PDB entry 2X7L | X-ray diffraction, 3.17 A resolution | chains E and F of the 3 polymer chains in the assembly

Chain E:
Molecule: Fab heavy chain
Organism: synthetic construct
Notes: antibody fragment or engineered binder
Sequence (231 residues; each row starts with the number of its first residue):
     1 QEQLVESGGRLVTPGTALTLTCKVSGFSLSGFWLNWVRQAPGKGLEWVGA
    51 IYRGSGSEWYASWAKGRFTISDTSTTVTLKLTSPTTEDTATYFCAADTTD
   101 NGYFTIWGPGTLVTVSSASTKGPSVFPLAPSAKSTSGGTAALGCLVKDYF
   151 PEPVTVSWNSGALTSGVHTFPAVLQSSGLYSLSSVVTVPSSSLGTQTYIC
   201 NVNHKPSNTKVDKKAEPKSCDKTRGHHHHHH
Unresolved in the structure: 222-231
Cystine bridges: C22-C94, C144-C200

Chain F:
Molecule: Fab light chain
Organism: synthetic construct
Notes: antibody fragment or engineered binder
Sequence (217 residues; row label = number of the first residue in the row):
     1 ELVMTQTPSSVSEPVGGTVTIKCQASQSISSWLSWYQQKPGQPPKLLIYD
    51 ASNLASGVPSRFMGSGSGTEYTLTISGVQREDAATYYCLGGYPAASYRTA
   101 FGGGTELEIIRTVAAPSVFIFPPSDEQLKSGTASVVCLLNNFYPREAKVQ
   151 WKVDNALQSGNSQESVTEQDSKDSTYSLSSTLTLSKADYEKHKVYACEVT
   201 HQGLSSPVTKSFNRGEC
Cystine bridges: C23-C88, C137-C197

How chain E and chain F interact:
Pairs across the interface (80):
  W33(E) - Y92(F)  hydrogen bond
  W33(E) - P93(F)  hydrophobic
  N35(E) - P93(F)
  V37(E) - F101(F)  hydrophobic
  Q39(E) - Q38(F)  hydrogen bond
  Q39(E) - Y87(F)  hydrogen bond
  K43(E) - Y87(F)  hydrogen bond (backbone-side chain)
  G44(E) - Y87(F)
  L45(E) - Q38(F)
  L45(E) - P44(F)  hydrophobic
  L45(E) - Y87(F)
  L45(E) - F101(F)
  W47(E) - P93(F)  hydrophobic
  W47(E) - R98(F)
  W47(E) - T99(F)
  W47(E) - F101(F)
  A50(E) - P93(F)  hydrophobic
  W59(E) - P93(F)
  W59(E) - A94(F)
  W59(E) - A95(F)  hydrophobic
  S62(E) - E1(F)
  F93(E) - P43(F)  hydrophobic
  D100(E) - Y92(F)  hydrogen bond (backbone-side chain)
  N101(E) - W32(F)
  N101(E) - D50(F)
  N101(E) - Y92(F)
  G102(E) - S34(F)
  G102(E) - L89(F)
  G102(E) - Y92(F)
  Y103(E) - S34(F)
  Y103(E) - Y36(F)
  Y103(E) - L46(F)  hydrophobic
  Y103(E) - Y49(F)
  Y103(E) - D50(F)
  F104(E) - Y36(F)  hydrogen bond (backbone-side chain)
  F104(E) - L89(F)  hydrophobic
  W107(E) - P43(F)  hydrophobic
  W107(E) - P44(F)  hydrogen bond (side chain-backbone)
  G108(E) - P43(F)
  F126(E) - S124(F)
  F126(E) - E126(F)
  F126(E) - Q127(F)
  P127(E) - S124(F)
  P127(E) - E126(F)
  L128(E) - F121(F)
  A129(E) - F121(F)
  A129(E) - P122(F)
  K133(E) - I120(F)
  K133(E) - K210(F)
  K133(E) - F212(F)
  K133(E) - N213(F)
  K133(E) - E216(F)  hydrogen bond (side chain-backbone)
  K133(E) - C217(F)
  S134(E) - F119(F)
  S134(E) - I120(F)
  S134(E) - F121(F)
  A141(E) - F119(F)
  A141(E) - F121(F)
  L145(E) - S134(F)
  K147(E) - S134(F)
  K147(E) - T183(F)
  H168(E) - N140(F)
  H168(E) - N141(F)
  H168(E) - S177(F)  hydrogen bond
  F170(E) - L138(F)  hydrophobic
  F170(E) - S165(F)
  F170(E) - T167(F)
  F170(E) - S177(F)
  F170(E) - L178(F)
  F170(E) - S179(F)
  P171(E) - S165(F)  hydrogen bond (backbone-side chain)
  P171(E) - V166(F)
  V173(E) - Q163(F)
  V173(E) - S165(F)
  L174(E) - Q163(F)
  Q175(E) - Q163(F)
  S183(E) - S179(F)
  T187(E) - N140(F)
  K213(E) - E126(F)  salt bridge
  C220(E) - C217(F)  disulfide
Other interface residues (no listed pair), chain E (48 interface residues in all): E46, Y60, P109, P130, A132, A140, L142, T169, S176, V185
Other interface residues (no listed pair), chain F (47 interface residues in all): G91, T132, V136, E164
Disulfides between the chains: C220(E)-C217(F)

Overview:
48 residues of chain E face 47 of chain F across their interface, with 1 disulfide bond, 10 hydrogen bonds and
1 salt bridge. Among the polar pairs are K213(E)-E126(F), W33(E)-Y92(F) and Q39(E)-Q38(F).
Chain E is Fab heavy chain and chain F is Fab light chain, both from synthetic construct; the structure,
Implications of the HIV-1 Rev dimer structure at 3.2A resolution for multimeric binding to the Rev ..., was
determined by X-ray diffraction.
